Entry 4EN3 (X-ray diffraction, 2.57 A resolution); this record covers chains C and B of the 4 polymer chains in the assembly.

[Chain C]
Molecule: Antigen-presenting glycoprotein CD1d
Organism: Homo sapiens
Reference sequence: P15813 (CD1D_HUMAN); residues 3-277 here correspond to UniProt positions 21-295 (UniProt number = residue number + 18)
Sequence (284 residues; numbered 0 to 283; the number before each row is that of its first residue; numbering starts at 0):
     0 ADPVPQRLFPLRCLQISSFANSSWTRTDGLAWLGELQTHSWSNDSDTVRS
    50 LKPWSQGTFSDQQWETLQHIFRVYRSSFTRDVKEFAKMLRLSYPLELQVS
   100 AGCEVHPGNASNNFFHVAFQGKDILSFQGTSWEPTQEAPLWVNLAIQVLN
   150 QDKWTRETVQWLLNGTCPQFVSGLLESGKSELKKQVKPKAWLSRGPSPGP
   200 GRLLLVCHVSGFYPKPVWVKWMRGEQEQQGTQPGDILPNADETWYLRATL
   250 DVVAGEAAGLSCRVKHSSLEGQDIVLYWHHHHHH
Disordered / not traced: 0-7, 107-108, 198-201, 223-226, 254-256, 278-283
Disulfide bonds: Cys102-Cys166, Cys206-Cys261
Differences from the reference sequence: expression tag (0-2, 278-283)
Residues lining bound ligands:
  - AGH (n-{(1S,2R,3S)-1-[(alpha-D-galactopyranosyloxy)methyl]-2,3-dihydroxyheptadecyl}hexacosanamide): Leu10, Cys12, Leu13, Gln14, Gly28, Leu29, Ala30, His38, Trp40, Val47, Trp63, Leu66, Ile69, Phe70, Val72, Tyr73, Ser76, Phe77, Asp80, Val81, Phe84, Leu90, Leu96, Gly101, Phe114, Val116, Phe118, Leu124, Trp131, Trp140, Leu148, Asp151, Trp153, Thr154, Thr157, Val158, Leu161, Leu162, Thr165, Cys166, Phe169
  - N-acetylglucosamine (NAG; 2-acetamido-2-deoxy-beta-D-glucopyranose), molecule 1: Ala19, Asn20, Ser22, Trp23
  - N-acetylglucosamine (NAG), molecule 2: Trp23, Thr24, Arg25, Asn42
Swiss-Prot annotation at these positions:
  - binding site (a D-galactosylceramide): Asp80, Asp151 to Thr154
  - glycosylation (N-linked (GlcNAc...) asparagine): Asn20, Asn42, Asn108, Asn163
Reported in the primary citation:
  - conformationally variable residues: Lys86

[Chain B]
Molecule: Human nkt TCR beta chain
Organism: Homo sapiens
Sequence (259 residues; each row starts with the number of its first residue; numbers below 1 keep their minus sign (Ala-2 is residue -2)):
    -2 ADPEADIYQTPRYLVIGTGKKITLECSQTMGHDKMYWYQQDPGMELHLIH
    48 YSYGVNSTEKGDLSSESTVSRIRTEHFPLTLESARPSHTSQYLCASSENS
    98 GTGRIYEQYFGPGTRLTVTEDLKNVFPPEVAVFEPSEAEISHTQKATLVC
   148 LATGFYPDHVELSWWVNGKEVHSGVCTDPQPLKEQPALNDSRYALSSRLR
   198 VSATFWQNPRNHFRCQVQFYGLSENDEWTQDRAKPVTQIVSAEAWGRADS
   248 RGGLEVLFQ
Disordered / not traced: -2 to 1, 61, 243-256
Disulfide bonds: Cys23-Cys91, Cys147-Cys212
Reported in the primary citation:
  - mutagenesis - S97A: unchanged binding to CD1d/alphaGalCer

[Chain C / chain B interface]
Residue-residue contacts (6):
  Glu83(C) - Tyr48(B)  hydrogen bond
  Glu83(C) - Tyr50(B)  hydrogen bond
  Lys86(C) - Tyr48(B)  hydrogen bond
  Lys86(C) - Glu56(B)
  Met87(C) - Tyr50(B)  hydrophobic
  Gln150(C) - Ser97(B)
Other interface residues (no listed pair), chain B (5 interface residues in all): Ile102
Interface features reported in the paper:
  - pairs named by the authors: Glu83(C)-Tyr48(B) (hydrogen bond), Met87(C)-Tyr50(B), Gln150(C)-Ser97(B), Tyr50(B)-Glu83(C) (hydrogen bond)

[In short]
Chain C and chain B form an interface of 4 and 5 residues respectively; the contacts include 3 hydrogen bonds.
Among the polar pairs are Glu83(C)-Tyr48(B), Glu83(C)-Tyr50(B) and Lys86(C)-Tyr48(B). The paper describes
hydrogen bonds between Glu83(C) and Tyr48(B) and Tyr50(B) and Glu83(C); contacts between Met87(C) and Tyr50(B)
and Gln150(C) and Ser97(B). From the paper: S97A of chain B leaves binding to CD1d/alphaGalCer unchanged;
conformational variability at Lys86(C).
Chain C is Antigen-presenting glycoprotein CD1d and chain B is Human nkt TCR beta chain, both from Homo
sapiens; the structure, Crystal structure of a human Valpha24(-) NKT TCR in complex with
CD1d/alpha-galactosylceramide, was determined by X-ray diffraction.
